PDB entry 2BO2 | X-ray diffraction, 2.60 A resolution | chain A

[Chain A]
Name: Egf-like module containing mucin-like hormone receptor-like 2 precursor
Organism: Homo sapiens
Notes: fragment: egf domains 1, 2 and 5, residues 25-118, 212-260
UniProtKB: Q9UHX3 (EMR2_HUMAN); the construct lacks a stretch of the UniProt sequence, so the offset changes along the chain: 1-94 = UniProt 25-118; 95-143 = UniProt 212-260
Sequence (143 residues; row label = number of the first residue in the row):
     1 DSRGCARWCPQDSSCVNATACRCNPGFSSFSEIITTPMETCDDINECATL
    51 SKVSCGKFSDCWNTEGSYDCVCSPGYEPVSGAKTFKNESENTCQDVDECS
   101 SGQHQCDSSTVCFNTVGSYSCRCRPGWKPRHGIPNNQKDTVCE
Unresolved in the structure: 1-3
Disulfides: C5-C15, C9-C21, C23-C41, C47-C61, C55-C70, C72-C93, C99-C112, C106-C121, C123-C142
Ion coordination: Ca2+ site 1: D43, I44, E46, N63, T64, S67; Ca2+ site 2: D95, V96, E98, N114, T115, S118
Curated features (UniProtKB/Swiss-Prot):
  - glycosylation (N-linked (GlcNAc...) asparagine): N17, N87

[In short]
D43, I44, E46, N63, T64 and S67 coordinate Ca2+ site 1. D95, V96, E98, N114, T115 and S118 form the Ca2+ site
2.
Chain A is Egf-like module containing mucin-like hormone receptor-like 2 precursor (Homo sapiens); the
structure, EGF Domains 1,2,5 of human EMR2, a 7-TM immune system molecule, in complex with calcium, was
determined by X-ray diffraction together with 2BOU and 2BOX from the same study.
